Entry 8K45 (electron microscopy, 3.66 A resolution); this record covers chains A and B of the 5 polymer chains in the assembly.

Chain A (and B):
Name: Spike glycoprotein
Organism: Severe acute respiratory syndrome coronavirus 2
Notes: chain B of this document is another copy of the same molecule, construct and numbering; everything in this record applies to it too
UniProt: P0DTC2 (SPIKE_SARS2); aligned to UniProt positions 1-1208 over residues 1-1208
Amino-acid sequence (1285 residues; each row starts with the number of its first residue; note: 9 numbers in that range are skipped by the numbering (no residue carries them; nothing is unmodelled there); a row labelled like 210A-210F holds insertion residues (210A, then the next letters in order)):
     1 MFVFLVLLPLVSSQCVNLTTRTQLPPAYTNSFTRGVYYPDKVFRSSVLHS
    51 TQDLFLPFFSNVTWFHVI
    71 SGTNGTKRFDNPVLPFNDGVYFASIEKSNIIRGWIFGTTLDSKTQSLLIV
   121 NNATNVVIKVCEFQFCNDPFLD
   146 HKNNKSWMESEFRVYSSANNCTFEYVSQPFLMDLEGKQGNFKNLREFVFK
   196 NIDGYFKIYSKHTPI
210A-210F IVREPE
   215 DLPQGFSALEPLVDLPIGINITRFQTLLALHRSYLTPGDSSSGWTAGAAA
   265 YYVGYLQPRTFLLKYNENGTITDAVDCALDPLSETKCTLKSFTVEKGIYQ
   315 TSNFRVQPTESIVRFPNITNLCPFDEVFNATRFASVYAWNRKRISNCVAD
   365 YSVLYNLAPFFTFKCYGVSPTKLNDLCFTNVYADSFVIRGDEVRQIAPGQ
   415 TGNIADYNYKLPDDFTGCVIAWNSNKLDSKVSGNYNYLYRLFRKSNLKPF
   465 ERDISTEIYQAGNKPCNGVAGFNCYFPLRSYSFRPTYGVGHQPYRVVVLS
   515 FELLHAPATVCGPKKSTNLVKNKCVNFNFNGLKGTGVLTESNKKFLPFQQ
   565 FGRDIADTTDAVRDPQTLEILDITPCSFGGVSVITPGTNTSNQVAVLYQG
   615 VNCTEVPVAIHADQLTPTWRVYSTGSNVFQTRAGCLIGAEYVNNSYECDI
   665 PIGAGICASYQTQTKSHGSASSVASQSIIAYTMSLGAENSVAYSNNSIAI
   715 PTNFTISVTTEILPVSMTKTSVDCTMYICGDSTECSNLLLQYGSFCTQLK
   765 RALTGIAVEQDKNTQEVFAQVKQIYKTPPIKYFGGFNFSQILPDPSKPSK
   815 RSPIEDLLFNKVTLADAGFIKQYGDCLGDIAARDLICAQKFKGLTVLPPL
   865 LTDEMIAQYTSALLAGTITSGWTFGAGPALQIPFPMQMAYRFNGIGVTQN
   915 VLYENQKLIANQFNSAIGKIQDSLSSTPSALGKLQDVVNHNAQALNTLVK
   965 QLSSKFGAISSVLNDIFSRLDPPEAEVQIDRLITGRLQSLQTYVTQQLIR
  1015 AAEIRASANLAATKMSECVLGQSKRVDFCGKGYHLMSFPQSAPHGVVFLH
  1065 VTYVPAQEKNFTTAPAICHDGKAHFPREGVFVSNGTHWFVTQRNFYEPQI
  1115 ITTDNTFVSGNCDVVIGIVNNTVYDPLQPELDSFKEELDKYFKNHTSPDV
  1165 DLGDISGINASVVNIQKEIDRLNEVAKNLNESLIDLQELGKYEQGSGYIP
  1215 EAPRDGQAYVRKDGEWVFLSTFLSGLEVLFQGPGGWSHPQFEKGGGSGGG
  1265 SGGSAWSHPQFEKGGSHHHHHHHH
Disordered / not traced: 1-14, 71-76, 146-152, 177-184, 210A-210F, 248-256, 621-640, 676-690, 828-851, 1148-1288 (chain B: 1-14, 71-76, 146-152, 177-184, 210A-210F, 248-256, 621-640, 676-690, 828-852, 1148-1288)
Sequence notes: variant Val67 (Ala in P0DTC2), Ile95 (Thr in P0DTC2), Asp142 (Tyr145 in P0DTC2), Arg210C (Asn211 in P0DTC2), Glu210D (Leu212 in P0DTC2), Pro210E (Val213 in P0DTC2), Glu210F (Arg214 in P0DTC2), Asp339 (Gly in P0DTC2), Leu371 (Ser in P0DTC2), Pro373 (Ser in P0DTC2), Phe375 (Ser in P0DTC2), Asn417 (Lys in P0DTC2), Lys440 (Asn in P0DTC2), Ser446 (Gly in P0DTC2), Asn477 (Ser in P0DTC2), Lys478 (Thr in P0DTC2), Ala484 (Glu in P0DTC2), Arg493 (Gln in P0DTC2), Ser496 (Gly in P0DTC2), Arg498 (Gln in P0DTC2), Tyr501 (Asn in P0DTC2), His505 (Tyr in P0DTC2), Lys547 (Thr in P0DTC2), Gly614 (Asp in P0DTC2), Tyr655 (His in P0DTC2), Lys679 (Asn in P0DTC2), His681 (Pro in P0DTC2), Lys764 (Asn in P0DTC2), Tyr796 (Asp in P0DTC2), Lys856 (Asn in P0DTC2), His954 (Gln in P0DTC2), Lys969 (Asn in P0DTC2), Phe981 (Leu in P0DTC2); insertion (210A-210B); conflict Gly682 (Arg in P0DTC2), Ser683 (Arg in P0DTC2), Ser685 (Arg in P0DTC2), Pro817 (Phe in P0DTC2), Pro892 (Ala in P0DTC2), Pro899 (Ala in P0DTC2), Pro942 (Ala in P0DTC2), Pro986 (Lys in P0DTC2), Pro987 (Val in P0DTC2); expression tag (1209-1288)
Curated features (UniProtKB/Swiss-Prot):
  - region: Asn280 to Cys301 (Putative superantigen), Arg403 to Asp405 (Integrin-binding motif), Asn448 to Phe456 (Immunodominant HLA epitope recognized by the CD8+), Ser816 to Tyr837 (Fusion peptide 1), Lys835 to Phe855 (Fusion peptide 2), Asp1163 to Glu1202 (Heptad repeat 2)
  - site: Arg815, Ser816 (Cleavage)
  - glycosylation: Asn17 (N-linked (GlcNAc...) (complex) asparagine), Asn61 (N-linked (GlcNAc...) (hybrid) asparagine), Asn74 (N-linked (GlcNAc...) (complex) asparagine), Asn122 (N-linked (GlcNAc...) (hybrid) asparagine), Asn149 (N-linked (GlcNAc...) (complex) asparagine), Asn165 (N-linked (GlcNAc...) (complex) asparagine), Asn234 (N-linked (GlcNAc...) (high mannose) asparagine), Asn282 (N-linked (GlcNAc...) (complex) asparagine), Thr323 (O-linked (GalNAc) threonine), Ser325 (O-linked (HexNAc...) serine), Asn331 (N-linked (GlcNAc...) (complex) asparagine), Asn343 (N-linked (GlcNAc...) (complex) asparagine), Asn603 (N-linked (GlcNAc...) (hybrid) asparagine), Asn616 (N-linked (GlcNAc...) (complex) asparagine), Asn657 (N-linked (GlcNAc...) (complex) asparagine), Thr676 (O-linked (GlcNAc...) threonine), Thr678 (O-linked (GlcNAc...) threonine), Asn709 (N-linked (GlcNAc...) (high mannose) asparagine), Asn717 (N-linked (GlcNAc...) (hybrid) asparagine), Asn801 (N-linked (GlcNAc...) (hybrid) asparagine) and 6 more in UniProt
Cystine bridges: Cys15-Cys136, Cys131-Cys166, Cys291-Cys301, Cys336-Cys361, Cys379-Cys432, Cys391-Cys525, Cys480-Cys488, Cys538-Cys590, Cys617-Cys649, Cys662-Cys671, Cys738-Cys760, Cys743-Cys749, Cys1032-Cys1043, Cys1082-Cys1126
Covalently attached groups: N-acetylglucosamine (NAG) linked to Asn61, Asn331, Asn603, Asn616, Asn657, Asn709, Asn717, Asn801, Asn1074, Asn1098, Asn1134
Small-molecule neighbours: N-acetylglucosamine (NAG; 2-acetamido-2-deoxy-beta-D-glucopyranose): Ser459, Asn460, Lys462, Glu465

Chain A / chain B interface:
Pairs across the interface (124; chain A residue first):
  Asn317(A) - Asp737(B)  hydrogen bond
  Arg319(A) - Asp737(B)  salt bridge
  Arg319(A) - Met740(B)
  Gly381(A) - Arg983(B)
  Val382(A) - Arg983(B)
  Ser383(A) - Arg983(B)  hydrogen bond (backbone-backbone)
  Ser383(A) - Asp985(B)  hydrogen bond
  Ser383(A) - Glu988(B)  hydrogen bond
  Thr385(A) - Asp985(B)  hydrogen bond
  Lys386(A) - Leu984(B)  hydrogen bond (side chain-backbone)
  Lys386(A) - Asp985(B)  salt bridge
  Lys386(A) - Pro986(B)
  Leu390(A) - Ser982(B)
  Leu390(A) - Arg983(B)
  Tyr396(A) - Pro230(B)
  Glu465(A) - Gly232(B)
  Glu465(A) - Ile233(B)
  Ile468(A) - Thr114(B)
  Ile468(A) - Asn165(B)
  Glu516(A) - Tyr200(B)  hydrogen bond
  His519(A) - Asp40(B)  salt bridge
  His519(A) - Lys41(B)  hydrogen bond (side chain-backbone)
  His519(A) - Val42(B)
  Lys547(A) - Asn978(B)  hydrogen bond (backbone-side chain)
  Lys547(A) - Ser982(B)  hydrogen bond
  Gly548(A) - Asn978(B)
  Thr549(A) - Asp745(B)  hydrogen bond (backbone-side chain)
  Lys557(A) - Phe43(B)
  Lys558(A) - Phe43(B)
  Phe559(A) - Phe43(B)  hydrophobic
  Leu560(A) - Lys41(B)
  Phe562(A) - Lys41(B)
  Phe562(A) - Pro225(B)  hydrophobic
  Gln563(A) - Lys41(B)
  Gln563(A) - Val42(B)  hydrogen bond (side chain-backbone)
  Gln563(A) - Phe43(B)
  Phe565(A) - Val42(B)
  Phe565(A) - Phe43(B)  hydrogen bond (backbone-backbone)
  Gly566(A) - Phe43(B)
  Arg567(A) - Val42(B)
  Arg567(A) - Phe43(B)  hydrogen bond (backbone-backbone)
  Ile569(A) - Val47(B)  hydrophobic
  Ala570(A) - Lys856(B)
  Ala570(A) - Val963(B)  hydrophobic
  Ala570(A) - Ser967(B)  hydrogen bond (backbone-side chain)
  Asp571(A) - Ser967(B)  hydrogen bond (backbone-side chain)
  Phe592(A) - Asp737(B)
  Phe592(A) - Met740(B)  hydrophobic
  Phe592(A) - Gly857(B)
  Gln613(A) - Leu861(B)
  Pro665(A) - Leu864(B)  hydrophobic
  Gly667(A) - Leu864(B)
  Ala668(A) - Pro863(B)  hydrogen bond (backbone-backbone)
  Ala668(A) - Leu864(B)
  Ala668(A) - Thr866(B)
  Gly669(A) - Leu864(B)  hydrogen bond (backbone-backbone)
  Gly669(A) - Thr866(B)
  Gly669(A) - Met869(B)
  Met697(A) - Leu865(B)  hydrophobic
  Met697(A) - Met869(B)  hydrophobic
  Leu699(A) - Met869(B)  hydrophobic
  Leu699(A) - Gln872(B)
  Leu699(A) - Tyr873(B)
  Ala701(A) - Gln787(B)
  Ala701(A) - Ile788(B)  hydrogen bond (backbone-backbone)
  Glu702(A) - Lys790(B)
  Asn703(A) - Gln787(B)
  Asn703(A) - Ile788(B)  hydrogen bond (backbone-backbone)
  Asn703(A) - Tyr789(B)
  Asn703(A) - Lys790(B)  hydrogen bond (backbone-backbone)
  Val705(A) - Thr883(B)
  Ala706(A) - Gln895(B)  hydrogen bond (backbone-side chain)
  Tyr707(A) - Pro792(B)  hydrophobic
  Tyr707(A) - Tyr796(B)  hydrogen bond (side chain-backbone)
  Tyr707(A) - Phe797(B)
  Tyr707(A) - Thr883(B)
  Tyr707(A) - Ile896(B)
  Tyr707(A) - Pro897(B)  hydrophobic
  Tyr707(A) - Phe898(B)
  Ser708(A) - Pro897(B)
  Asn709(A) - Pro897(B)
  Asn710(A) - Pro897(B)
  Ser711(A) - Gln895(B)  hydrogen bond
  Ser711(A) - Ile896(B)
  Ser711(A) - Pro897(B)
  Ile712(A) - Gln895(B)
  Ile712(A) - Ile896(B)  hydrophobic
  Ala713(A) - Leu894(B)  hydrophobic
  Ala713(A) - Gln895(B)
  Pro715(A) - Leu894(B)  hydrophobic
  Gln957(A) - Arg765(B)
  Gln965(A) - Gly757(B)
  Gln965(A) - Ser758(B)  hydrogen bond
  Ser968(A) - Gly757(B)
  Lys969(A) - Gln755(B)
  Phe970(A) - Gln755(B)
  Gly971(A) - Gln755(B)  hydrogen bond (backbone-side chain)
  Ala972(A) - Gln755(B)
  Gln1002(A) - Gln1002(B)  hydrogen bond
  Thr1006(A) - Gln1005(B)  hydrogen bond
  Ile1013(A) - Ile1013(B)  hydrophobic
  Arg1039(A) - Glu1031(B)  salt bridge
  Arg1039(A) - Arg1039(B)
  Val1040(A) - Ser1030(B)
  Asp1041(A) - Gly889(B)
  Asp1041(A) - Ser1030(B)
  Lys1045(A) - Gly889(B)
  Gly1046(A) - Ala890(B)
  Pro1069(A) - Ala890(B)
  Pro1069(A) - Pro892(B)
  Glu1072(A) - Pro892(B)
  Glu1072(A) - Leu894(B)
  Asn1074(A) - Gln895(B)  hydrogen bond
  Thr1077(A) - Met900(B)  hydrogen bond
  Pro1079(A) - Tyr917(B)
  Phe1089(A) - Tyr917(B)  hydrophobic
  Pro1090(A) - Gln913(B)
  Val1094(A) - Tyr904(B)
  Arg1107(A) - Tyr904(B)
  Arg1107(A) - Gln913(B)
  Phe1121(A) - Asn914(B)
  Ser1123(A) - Asn914(B)  hydrogen bond
  Ser1123(A) - Glu918(B)  hydrogen bond
  Val1129(A) - Tyr917(B)
Also at the interface, not in a pair above, chain A (98 interface residues in all): Gln314, Thr315, Arg355, Pro426, Arg457, Pro463, Phe464, Arg466, Asp467, Ser469, Gln564, Asp568, Ala647, Ile666, Ile670, Cys671, Gly700, Ser704, Thr961, Tyr1047, Val1128, Leu1145
Also at the interface, not in a pair above, chain B (89 interface residues in all): Ser45, Lys113, Thr167, Asp198, Ile231, Asn234, Asn282, Gly283, Thr739, Tyr756, Gln762, Lys764, Pro862, Trp886, Thr887, Gly891, Ala893, Asn907, Lys964, Phe981, Asp994, Thr1027, Glu1144

Overview:
98 residues of chain A and 89 residues of chain B are in contact; the contacts include 32 hydrogen bonds and 4
salt bridges. Among the polar pairs are Arg319(A)-Asp737(B), Lys386(A)-Asp985(B) and His519(A)-Asp40(B). Bound
to chain A: N-acetylglucosamine.
Both chains are Spike glycoprotein (Severe acute respiratory syndrome coronavirus 2). Entry 8K45 (A potent and
broad-spectrum neutralizing nanobody for SARS-CoV-2 viruses including all major Omicron strains) was
determined by electron microscopy (same publication as 8K3K, 8K46 and 8K47).
